Entry 6JX6 (X-ray diffraction, 2.81 A resolution); this record covers chains A and D of the 4 polymer chains in the assembly.

# Chain A (and D)
Name: Diablo homolog, mitochondrial
From: Homo sapiens
Notes: chain D of this document is another copy of the same molecule, construct and numbering; everything in this record applies to it too
UniProtKB: Q9NR28 (DBLOH_HUMAN); residue numbers follow UniProt; this construct covers 56-239
Chain sequence (184 residues; row label = number of the first residue in the row):
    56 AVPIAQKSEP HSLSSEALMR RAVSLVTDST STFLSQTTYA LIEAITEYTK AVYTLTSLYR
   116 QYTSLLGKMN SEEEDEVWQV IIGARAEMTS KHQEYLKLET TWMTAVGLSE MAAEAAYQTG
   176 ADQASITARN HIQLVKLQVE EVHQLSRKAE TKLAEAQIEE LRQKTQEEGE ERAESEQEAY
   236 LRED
Unresolved in the structure: 56-71, 225-239 (chain D: 56-70, 219-239)
UniProt features mapped onto this chain:
  - motif: Ala56 to Ala60 (IAP-binding)
  - natural variant: Ser126 (S126L: In DFNA64)
  - mutagenesis: Ala56 (A56M: Fails to inhibit BIRC6 activity. Fails to inhibit digestion of BIRC6 by CASP3, CASP7 or HTRA2 mutant 'A-306'), Val81 (V81D: Monomeric. Impairs interaction with BIRC6. Impairs ability to inhibit BIRC6 caspase ubiquitination)
From the paper describing this entry:
  - post-translational modification sites: Lys62, Lys191, Lys207
  - self-association interface (contacts with another copy of this molecule); pairs are residue here / residue on that copy: Gln116-Glu196 (hydrogen bond), Glu127-Gln91 (hydrogen bond), Glu131-Gln193 (hydrogen bond)

# Interface between chain A and chain D
Contacting residue pairs (35; chain A residue first):
  Gln188(A) - Leu216(D)
  Leu192(A) - Ile213(D)  hydrophobic
  Leu192(A) - Leu216(D)  hydrophobic
  Glu195(A) - Ala209(D)
  Glu195(A) - Gln212(D)  hydrogen bond
  Glu195(A) - Ile213(D)
  Glu196(A) - Ile213(D)
  Gln199(A) - Thr206(D)
  Gln199(A) - Ala209(D)
  Gln199(A) - Glu210(D)
  Gln199(A) - Ile213(D)
  Arg202(A) - Arg202(D)
  Arg202(A) - Glu205(D)  salt bridge
  Arg202(A) - Thr206(D)
  Lys203(A) - Thr206(D)
  Glu205(A) - Arg202(D)  salt bridge
  Thr206(A) - Gln199(D)
  Thr206(A) - Arg202(D)  hydrogen bond (side chain-backbone)
  Thr206(A) - Lys203(D)
  Thr206(A) - Thr206(D)  hydrogen bond
  Ala209(A) - Glu195(D)
  Ala209(A) - Gln199(D)
  Glu210(A) - Gln199(D)  hydrogen bond
  Gln212(A) - Glu195(D)  hydrogen bond
  Ile213(A) - Leu192(D)  hydrophobic
  Ile213(A) - Glu195(D)
  Ile213(A) - Glu196(D)
  Ile213(A) - Gln199(D)
  Leu216(A) - Lys191(D)
  Leu216(A) - Leu192(D)  hydrophobic
  Arg217(A) - Glu196(D)  salt bridge
  Lys219(A) - Gln188(D)
  Thr220(A) - Gln188(D)
  Glu223(A) - Asn185(D)
  Glu223(A) - Gln188(D)  hydrogen bond
Other interface residues (no listed pair), chain A (19 interface residues in all): His198

# In short
19 residues of chain A face 16 of chain D across their interface; the contacts include 6 hydrogen bonds and 3
salt bridges. Polar contacts include Arg202(A)-Glu205(D), Arg217(A)-Glu196(D) and Glu195(A)-Gln212(D). From
UniProt: 2 mutagenesis sites on chain A. The paper reports modification sites Lys62(A), Lys191(A) and
Lys207(A); a self-association interface involving Gln116(A), Glu127(A) and Glu131(A).
Chain A and chain D are both Diablo homolog, mitochondrial (Homo sapiens); the structure, Tetrameric form of
Smac, was determined by X-ray diffraction (same publication as 6JX5).
